Entry 2QC8 (X-ray diffraction, 2.60 A resolution); this record covers chains B and C of the 10 polymer chains in the assembly.

== Chain B (and C) ==
Protein: Glutamine synthetase
Organism: Homo sapiens
Notes: EC 6.3.1.2; chain C of this document is another copy of the same molecule, construct and numbering; everything in this record applies to it too
UniProt: P15104 (GLNA_HUMAN); residue numbers follow UniProt; this construct covers 5-365
Chain sequence (384 residues; each row starts with the number of its first residue; numbers below 1 keep their minus sign (Met-18 is residue -18)):
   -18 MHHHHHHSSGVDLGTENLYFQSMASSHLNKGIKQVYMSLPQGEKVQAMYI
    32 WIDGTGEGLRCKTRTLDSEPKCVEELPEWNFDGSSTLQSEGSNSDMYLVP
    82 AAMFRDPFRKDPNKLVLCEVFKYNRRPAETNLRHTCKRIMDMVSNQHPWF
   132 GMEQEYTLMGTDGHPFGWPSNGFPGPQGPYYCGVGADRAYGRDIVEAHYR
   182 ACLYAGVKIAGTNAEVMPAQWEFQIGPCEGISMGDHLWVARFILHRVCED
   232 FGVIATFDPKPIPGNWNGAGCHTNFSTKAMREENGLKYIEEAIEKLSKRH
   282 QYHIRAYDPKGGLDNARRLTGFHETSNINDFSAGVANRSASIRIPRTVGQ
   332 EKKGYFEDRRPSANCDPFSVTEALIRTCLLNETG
Not modelled in the structure: -18 to 9
Construct notes: expression tag (-18 to 4)
Bound ions: Mn2+ site 1: Glu134, His253, Glu338 (together with ADP, L-methionine-S-sulfoximine phosphate); Mn2+ site 2: Glu134, Glu203 (together with ADP, L-methionine-S-sulfoximine phosphate); Mn2+ site 3: Glu136, Glu196, Glu203 (together with L-methionine-S-sulfoximine phosphate)
Residues lining bound ligands:
  - ADP (adenosine-5'-diphosphate): Trp130, Phe131, Gly132, Met133, Glu134, Ala191, Glu203, Gln205, Ile206, Gly207, Pro208, His253, Asn255, Phe256, Ser257, Arg262, Arg319, Arg324, Gly335, Tyr336, Glu338
  - L-methionine-S-sulfoximine phosphate (P3S): Glu134, Glu136, Tyr162, Glu196, Val197, Gln201, Glu203, Asn248, Gly249, Ala250, Gly251, His253, Arg299, His304, Glu305, Thr306, Arg319, Arg324, Glu338, Arg340
Swiss-Prot annotation at these positions:
  - binding site (ATP): Glu134, Glu203 to Pro208, Asn255 to Ser257, Arg319, Arg324
  - binding site (Mn(2+)): Glu134, Glu136, Glu196, Glu203, His253, Glu338
  - binding site (L-glutamate): Asn246, Trp247, Arg319, Arg340
  - binding site (ADP): Tyr336 to Glu338
  - modified residue: Lys11 (N6-acetyllysine), Lys14 (N6-acetyllysine), Tyr104 (Phosphotyrosine), Ser343 (Phosphoserine)
  - natural variant: Arg324 (R324C: In GLND), Arg341 (R341C: In GLND)
  - mutagenesis: Lys11 (K11A: Increased ubiquitination and increased proteasomal degradation; when associated with A-14; K11R: Decreased glutamine-induced acetylation; when associated with R-14 ...), Lys14 (K14A: Increased ubiquitination and increased proteasomal degradation; when associated with A-11; K14R: Decreased glutamine-induced acetylation; when associated with R-11 ...), Cys209 (C209A: Reduced ability to mediate autopalmitoylation), Arg299 (R299E: Loss of glutamine synthase activity. Does not affect interaction with BEST2), Arg324 (R324A: Decreases ribosomal 40S subunit synthesis. Loss of nucleolar location of BYSL)
Reported in the primary citation:
  - binding site for ADP: Trp130, Pro208, Ser257, Arg262, Arg324, Tyr336
  - binding site for L-methionine-S-sulfoximine phosphate: Val197, Arg319, Arg340

== Interface between chain B and chain C ==
Pairs across the interface - 84 pairs, chain B then chain C:
  Asn10(B) - Phe232(C)
  Lys11(B) - Asp174(C)  salt bridge
  Ile13(B) - Lys11(C)
  Ile13(B) - Asp231(C)
  Ile13(B) - Phe232(C)  hydrophobic
  Lys14(B) - Asp174(C)  salt bridge
  Lys14(B) - Glu177(C)
  Lys14(B) - Phe232(C)
  Val16(B) - Gln15(C)
  Tyr17(B) - Phe89(C)
  Tyr17(B) - Ala178(C)  hydrophobic
  Tyr17(B) - Arg181(C)
  Tyr17(B) - Val228(C)
  Tyr17(B) - Asp231(C)  hydrogen bond
  Met18(B) - Arg181(C)  hydrogen bond (backbone-side chain)
  Leu20(B) - Pro88(C)
  Leu20(B) - Lys91(C)
  Leu20(B) - Arg181(C)  hydrogen bond (backbone-side chain)
  Leu20(B) - Tyr185(C)  hydrophobic
  Pro21(B) - Tyr185(C)
  Gln22(B) - Arg181(C)  hydrogen bond
  Gln27(B) - Tyr180(C)
  Gln27(B) - Arg181(C)
  Leu40(B) - Val165(C)
  Arg41(B) - Gly159(C)  hydrogen bond (side chain-backbone)
  Arg41(B) - Pro160(C)
  Arg41(B) - Tyr162(C)  hydrogen bond (side chain-backbone)
  Arg41(B) - Cys163(C)
  Cys42(B) - Cys163(C)  hydrogen bond (backbone-backbone)
  Lys43(B) - Cys163(C)
  Lys43(B) - Thr193(C)
  Lys43(B) - Asn194(C)
  Thr44(B) - Tyr180(C)
  Thr44(B) - Gly192(C)
  Thr44(B) - Thr193(C)  hydrogen bond (backbone-backbone)
  Arg45(B) - Tyr180(C)
  Arg45(B) - Ala191(C)
  Arg45(B) - Gly192(C)
  Thr46(B) - Tyr180(C)  hydrogen bond
  Thr46(B) - Ile190(C)  hydrogen bond (side chain-backbone)
  Thr46(B) - Ala191(C)  hydrogen bond (backbone-backbone)
  Thr46(B) - Gly192(C)
  Phe62(B) - Tyr162(C)
  Asp63(B) - Tyr162(C)  hydrogen bond (backbone-side chain)
  Asp63(B) - Glu305(C)
  Asp63(B) - Arg319(C)  salt bridge
  Ser65(B) - Glu305(C)  hydrogen bond
  Ser66(B) - Gly159(C)
  Ser66(B) - Tyr162(C)
  Ser66(B) - Val197(C)
  Ser66(B) - Glu305(C)  hydrogen bond
  Thr67(B) - Tyr162(C)
  Gly72(B) - Ala317(C)
  Gly72(B) - Asn318(C)
  Gly72(B) - Arg319(C)  hydrogen bond (backbone-backbone)
  Ser73(B) - Val316(C)
  Ser73(B) - Ala317(C)
  Ser73(B) - Asn318(C)
  Asn74(B) - Ala317(C)
  Asn74(B) - Arg327(C)  hydrogen bond
  Ser75(B) - Ala317(C)  hydrogen bond (side chain-backbone)
  Ser75(B) - Arg319(C)  hydrogen bond
  Asp76(B) - Ala317(C)
  Asp76(B) - Arg319(C)  salt bridge
  Asp76(B) - Arg324(C)  salt bridge
  Asp76(B) - Pro326(C)
  Asp76(B) - Arg327(C)  hydrogen bond (backbone-side chain)
  Tyr78(B) - Arg327(C)
  Arg90(B) - Glu177(C)  salt bridge
  Arg90(B) - Arg181(C)  hydrogen bond (backbone-side chain)
  Asn94(B) - Arg181(C)
  Tyr104(B) - Arg327(C)
  Phe223(B) - Val165(C)  hydrophobic
  His226(B) - Val165(C)
  Arg227(B) - Val165(C)
  Arg227(B) - Arg173(C)
  Glu230(B) - Val165(C)
  Glu230(B) - Gly166(C)  hydrogen bond (side chain-backbone)
  Glu230(B) - Ala167(C)
  Glu230(B) - Ala170(C)
  Glu230(B) - Arg173(C)  salt bridge
  Gly233(B) - Ala167(C)
  Val234(B) - Ala167(C)
  Ile235(B) - Asp168(C)
Interface residues without a listed pair, chain B (43 interface residues in all): Lys25, Met29, Trp32, Asn61
Interface residues without a listed pair, chain C (45 interface residues in all): Tyr161, Ala182, Leu184, Gln205, Ser320, Thr328, Gln331

== Summary ==
The interface between chain B and chain C involves 43 residues on one side and 45 on the other; the contacts
include 21 hydrogen bonds and 7 salt bridges. Polar pairs include Lys11(B)-Asp174(C), Lys14(B)-Asp174(C) and
Asp63(B)-Arg319(C). From the paper: a binding site for ADP at Trp130(B), Pro208(B) and Ser257(B) among others;
a binding site for L-methionine-S-sulfoximine phosphate at Val197(B), Arg319(B) and Arg340(B).
Both chains are Glutamine synthetase (Homo sapiens). Entry 2QC8 (Crystal structure of human glutamine
synthetase in complex with ADP and methionine sulfoximine phosphate) was determined by X-ray diffraction (same
publication as 2UU7 and 2OJW).
